PDB entry 8PHS | electron microscopy, 2.82 A resolution | chains AM and AS of the 75 polymer chains in the assembly

Chain AM:
Protein: Decorator protein P04
Source organism: Borreliella burgdorferi B31
Amino-acid sequence (254 residues; each row starts with the number of its first residue):
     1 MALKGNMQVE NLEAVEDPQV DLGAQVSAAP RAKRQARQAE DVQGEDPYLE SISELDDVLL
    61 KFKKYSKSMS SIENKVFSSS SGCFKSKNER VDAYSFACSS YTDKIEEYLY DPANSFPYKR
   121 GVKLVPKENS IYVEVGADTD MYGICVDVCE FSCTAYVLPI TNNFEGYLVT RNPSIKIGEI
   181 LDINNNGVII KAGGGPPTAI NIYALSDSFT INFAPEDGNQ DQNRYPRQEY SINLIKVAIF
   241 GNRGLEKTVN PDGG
Disordered / not traced: 1-64, 70-71, 80-82, 213-230, 249-254

Chain AS:
Protein: Major capsid protein
Source organism: Borreliella burgdorferi B31
Amino-acid sequence (319 residues; numbered 1 to 319; the number before each row is that of its first residue):
     1 MELFDENYYA KAVANIIGEV KDPIMYKWFS PDQIEDVDLQ MGYQKTVKWD AFLNANPTTI
    61 ANEVNTISTI GFSSEVVRLN YLKLQYKFRH LKQTSEKFYT SDSYIGDINN NLLPFAQAYK
   121 LASSEIIKLI NHFVLTGTVS IQKDGKNQKR LLPNMYGLLN MPEQIKEEVA SGDKDKMDKI
   181 FEKIEAGLSK LELGDEFSTP MMVIVDPATS LKLVKPYAAA QGAASSCEKW EDVLIQTIKA
   241 INNREDVYIE TSNLLKHKIL IYPLNSELIK FKPSKYMLPT PNEQVDKDST DVAHSYIDFV
   301 LGGLLATRKT ILQVNIKQS
Disordered / not traced: 1-2, 219-226

Interface between chain AM and chain AS:
Pairs across the interface - 49 pairs, chain AM then chain AS:
  Ile72(AM) - Val76(AS)
  Glu73(AM) - Lys45(AS)  salt bridge
  Glu73(AM) - Val76(AS)
  Glu73(AM) - Arg78(AS)  salt bridge
  Asn74(AM) - Glu75(AS)  hydrogen bond
  Asn74(AM) - Val76(AS)  hydrogen bond (backbone-backbone)
  Asn74(AM) - Val77(AS)
  Asn74(AM) - Arg78(AS)  hydrogen bond (backbone-backbone)
  Lys75(AM) - Val77(AS)
  Lys75(AM) - Asn154(AS)
  Lys75(AM) - Tyr156(AS)
  Val76(AM) - Glu75(AS)
  Val76(AM) - Val77(AS)
  Val76(AM) - Met161(AS)  hydrophobic
  Val76(AM) - Pro162(AS)
  Val76(AM) - Glu163(AS)
  Val76(AM) - Ala306(AS)
  Phe77(AM) - Lys48(AS)
  Phe77(AM) - Glu75(AS)
  Phe77(AM) - Val77(AS)  hydrophobic
  Phe77(AM) - Leu305(AS)  hydrophobic
  Phe77(AM) - Ala306(AS)  hydrogen bond (backbone-backbone)
  Phe77(AM) - Thr307(AS)
  Phe77(AM) - Arg308(AS)  hydrogen bond (backbone-backbone)
  Ser78(AM) - Glu75(AS)  hydrogen bond (backbone-side chain)
  Ser79(AM) - Glu192(AS)
  Ser79(AM) - Arg308(AS)  hydrogen bond (side chain-backbone)
  Lys87(AM) - Ala51(AS)  hydrogen bond (side chain-backbone)
  Lys87(AM) - Phe52(AS)
  Asn88(AM) - Leu53(AS)  hydrogen bond (side chain-backbone)
  Arg90(AM) - Ser73(AS)  hydrogen bond
  Ala93(AM) - Phe52(AS)  hydrophobic
  Tyr94(AM) - Asn54(AS)
  Tyr94(AM) - Thr69(AS)
  Phe96(AM) - Thr69(AS)  hydrogen bond (backbone-side chain)
  Ala97(AM) - Asn54(AS)
  Ala97(AM) - Ala55(AS)
  Ala97(AM) - Ser68(AS)
  Ala97(AM) - Thr69(AS)  hydrogen bond (backbone-side chain)
  Cys98(AM) - Thr66(AS)
  Cys98(AM) - Ile67(AS)
  Cys98(AM) - Ser68(AS)
  Ser99(AM) - Asn65(AS)
  Ser99(AM) - Thr66(AS)
  Ser99(AM) - Ile67(AS)  hydrogen bond (backbone-backbone)
  Ser99(AM) - Thr69(AS)
  Ser100(AM) - Asn65(AS)  hydrogen bond (side chain-backbone)
  Ser100(AM) - Thr66(AS)
  Tyr101(AM) - Asn65(AS)  hydrogen bond
Other interface residues (no listed pair), chain AM (22 interface residues in all): Phe84, Tyr167, Lys236
Other interface residues (no listed pair), chain AS (31 interface residues in all): Thr46, Gly71, Ser74, Lys309

In short:
22 residues of chain AM face 31 of chain AS across their interface; the contacts include 15 hydrogen bonds and
2 salt bridges. Among the polar pairs are Glu73(AM)-Lys45(AS), Glu73(AM)-Arg78(AS) and Asn74(AM)-Glu75(AS).
Here chain AM is Decorator protein P04 and chain AS is Major capsid protein, both from Borreliella burgdorferi
B31. Entry 8PHS (Bottom cap of the Borrelia bacteriophage BB1 procapsid, fivefold-symmetrized outer shell) was
determined by electron microscopy together with 8PHP, 8PHQ and 8PHR from the same study.
